4UAZ - chains P and A of the 4 polymer chains in the assembly; structure by X-ray diffraction, 1.88 A resolution.

Chain P:
Molecule: 11-nt DNA strand
Sequence (11 nucleotides; row label = number of the first residue in the row):
     1 GCTGATGCGCG
Modified residues: 8OG (8-oxo-2'-deoxy-guanosine-5'-monophosphate) at position 11
Ion coordination: Mg2+ site 1: DC10, 8OG_11 (together with 8-oxo-2'-deoxyguanosine-5'-triphosphate) (shared with Asp190(A), Asp192(A), Asp256(A) of chain A); Mg2+ site 2: 8OG_11 (together with 8-oxo-2'-deoxyguanosine-5'-triphosphate, pyrophosphate) (shared with Asp190(A), Asp192(A) of chain A)

Chain A:
Name: DNA polymerase beta
From: Homo sapiens
Notes: EC 2.7.7.7, 4.2.99.-
Reference sequence: P06746 (DPOLB_HUMAN); numbering as in UniProt (aligned over 1-335)
Chain sequence (335 residues; row label = number of the first residue in the row):
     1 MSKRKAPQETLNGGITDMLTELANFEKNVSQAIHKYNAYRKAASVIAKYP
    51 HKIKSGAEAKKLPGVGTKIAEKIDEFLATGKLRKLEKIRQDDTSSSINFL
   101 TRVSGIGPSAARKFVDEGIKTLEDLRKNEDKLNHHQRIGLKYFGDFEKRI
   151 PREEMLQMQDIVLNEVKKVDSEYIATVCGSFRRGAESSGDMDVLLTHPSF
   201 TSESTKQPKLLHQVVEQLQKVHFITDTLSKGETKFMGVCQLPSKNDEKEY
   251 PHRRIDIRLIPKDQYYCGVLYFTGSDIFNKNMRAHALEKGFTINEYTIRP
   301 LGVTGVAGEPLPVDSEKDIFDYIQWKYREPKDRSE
Not modelled in the structure: 1-9, 303
Ion coordination: Mg2+ site 1: Asp190, Asp192, Asp256 (together with 8-oxo-2'-deoxyguanosine-5'-triphosphate) (shared with DC10(P), 8OG_11(P) of chain P); Mg2+ site 2: Asp190, Asp192 (together with 8-oxo-2'-deoxyguanosine-5'-triphosphate, pyrophosphate) (shared with 8OG_11(P) of chain P)
Ligand contacts: 8-oxo-2'-deoxyguanosine-5'-triphosphate / pyrophosphate: Arg149, Gly179, Ser180, Arg183, Ser187, Ser188, Gly189, Asp190, Asp192, Tyr271, Phe272, Thr273, Gly274, Ser275, Asp276, Asn279
UniProt features mapped onto this chain:
  - region: Arg183 to Asp192 (DNA-binding)
  - active site: Lys72 (Nucleophile)
  - binding site (K(+)): Lys60, Leu62, Val65, Thr101, Val103, Ile106
  - binding site (Na(+)): Lys60, Leu62, Val65, Thr101, Val103, Ile106
  - binding site (dATP): Arg149, Ser180, Arg183, Gly189, Asp190
  - binding site (dCTP): Arg149, Ser180, Arg183, Gly189, Asp190
  - binding site (dGTP): Arg149, Ser180, Arg183, Gly189, Asp190, Asp192
  - binding site (dTTP): Arg149, Ser180, Arg183, Gly189, Asp190
  - binding site (Mg(2+)): Asp190, Asp192, Asp256
  - modified residue: Lys72 (N6-acetyllysine), Arg83 (Omega-N-methylarginine), Arg152 (Omega-N-methylarginine)
  - cross-link (Glycyl lysine isopeptide (Lys-Gly)): Lys41 (interchain with G-Cter in ubiquitin), Lys61 (interchain with G-Cter in ubiquitin), Lys81 (interchain with G-Cter in ubiquitin)

How chain P and chain A interact:
Pairs across the interface (27; chain P residue first):
  DG7(P) - Ser109(A)  phosphate contact
  DC8(P) - Gly105(A)  phosphate contact
  DC8(P) - Gly107(A)  hydrogen bond to the phosphate
  DC8(P) - Pro108(A)  phosphate contact
  DC8(P) - Ser109(A)  hydrogen bond to the phosphate
  DC8(P) - Ala110(A)  hydrogen bond to the phosphate
  DG9(P) - Val103(A)  phosphate contact
  DG9(P) - Ser104(A)  phosphate contact
  DG9(P) - Gly105(A)  hydrogen bond to the phosphate
  DG9(P) - Ile106(A)  phosphate contact
  DG9(P) - His135(A)  sugar contact
  DG9(P) - Arg254(A)  phosphate contact
  DC10(P) - Asp192(A)  phosphate contact
  DC10(P) - Met236(A)  sugar contact
  DC10(P) - Arg254(A)  salt bridge to the phosphate
  DC10(P) - Asp256(A)  phosphate contact
  DC10(P) - Tyr271(A)  hydrogen bond to the base
  8OG_11(P) - Arg183(A)  phosphate contact
  8OG_11(P) - Asp190(A)  phosphate contact
  8OG_11(P) - Asp192(A)  phosphate contact
  8OG_11(P) - Tyr271(A)  base contact
  8OG_11(P) - Phe272(A)  sugar contact
  8OG_11(P) - Thr273(A)  phosphate contact
  8OG_11(P) - Gly274(A)  phosphate contact
  8OG_11(P) - Ser275(A)  sugar contact
  8OG_11(P) - Asp276(A)  base contact
  8OG_11(P) - Asn279(A)  base contact
Interface residues without a listed pair, chain A (24 interface residues in all): Gly179, Arg283

Overview:
5 residues of chain P face 24 of chain A across their interface, with 5 hydrogen bonds and 1 salt bridge.
Among the polar pairs are DC10(P)-Tyr271(A), DC8(P)-Gly107(A) and DC8(P)-Ser109(A). Chain A binds
8-oxo-2'-deoxyguanosine-5'-triphosphate / pyrophosphate.
Chain P is an 11-nt DNA strand and chain A is DNA polymerase beta (Homo sapiens); the structure, DNA
polymerase beta reactant complex with a templating adenine and incoming 8-oxodGTP, 20 s, was determined by
X-ray diffraction (same publication as 4UAW, 4UAY, 4UB1, 4UB2, 4UB3, 4UB4 and 3 further entries).
